PDB entry 2VLH | X-ray diffraction, 1.95 A resolution | chains A and B

# Chain A (and B)
Molecule: Tyrosine phenol-lyase
Source organism: Citrobacter freundii
Notes: EC 4.1.99.2; chain B of this document is another copy of the same molecule, construct and numbering; everything in this record applies to it too
UniProt: P31013 (TPL_CITFR); residue numbers follow UniProt; this construct covers 1-456
Chain sequence (456 residues; row label = number of the first residue in the row):
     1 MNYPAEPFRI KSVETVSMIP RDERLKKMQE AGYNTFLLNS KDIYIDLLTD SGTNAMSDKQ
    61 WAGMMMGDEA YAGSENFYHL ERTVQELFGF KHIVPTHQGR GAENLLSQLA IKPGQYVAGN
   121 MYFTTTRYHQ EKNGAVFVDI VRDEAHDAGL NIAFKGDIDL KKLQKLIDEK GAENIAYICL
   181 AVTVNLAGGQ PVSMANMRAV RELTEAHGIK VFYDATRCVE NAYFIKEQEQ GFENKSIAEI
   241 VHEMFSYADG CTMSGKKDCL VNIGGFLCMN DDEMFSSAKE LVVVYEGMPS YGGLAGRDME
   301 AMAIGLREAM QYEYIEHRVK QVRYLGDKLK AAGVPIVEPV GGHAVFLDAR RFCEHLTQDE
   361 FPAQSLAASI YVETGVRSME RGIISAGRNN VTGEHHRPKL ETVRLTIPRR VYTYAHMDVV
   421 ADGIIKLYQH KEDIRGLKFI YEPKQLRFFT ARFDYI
Bound ions: K+ site 1: Gly52, Asn262 (shared with Glu69(B) of chain B); K+ site 2: Glu69 (shared with Gly52(B), Asn262(B) of chain B)
Ligand contacts:
  - 3,6,9,12,15,18-hexaoxaicosane-1,20-diol (P33): Met1, Tyr3, Pro4, Ala5, Tyr324, Tyr414, Ala415, Asp418, Val419
  - PM9 ((2E)-2-{[(Z)-{3-hydroxy-2-methyl-5-[(phosphonooxy)methyl]pyridin-4(1h)-ylidene}methyl]imino}-4-(methylsulfanyl)butanoic acid): Thr49, Asp50, Ser51, Gln98, Gly99, Arg100, Glu103, Phe123, Thr124, Thr125, Thr126, Asn185, Asp214, Thr216, Arg217, Ser254, Lys256, Lys257, Met379, Arg381, Arg404, Phe448, Phe449
Curated features (UniProtKB/Swiss-Prot):
  - modified residue: Lys257 (N6-(pyridoxal phosphate)lysine)
Reported in the primary citation:
  - catalytic residues: Tyr71, Lys257
  - binding site for PM9: Thr49, Tyr71, Gln98, Arg100, Phe123, Asn185, Arg217, Lys257, Met379, Arg381, Arg404, Phe448, Phe449
  - contacts within the chain: Ser51-Lys257 (hydrogen bond), Ser254-Lys257 (hydrogen bond)
  - binding site for pyridoxal phosphate: Arg217, Lys257
  - catalytic residues: Arg381 (proposed by the authors, not directly observed)
  - specificity-determining residues: Arg100, Phe123, Thr124, Met379, Arg381, Phe448, Phe449 (proposed by the authors, not directly observed)
  - conformationally variable residues (domain motion, loop rearrangement): Asn389 to Gly393, Phe448
  - mutagenesis - S254A, S254C: decreased catalytic activity (citing earlier work)

# How chain A and chain B interact
Pairs across the interface (115):
  Phe36(A) - Tyr71(B)  hydrophobic
  Phe36(A) - Ala72(B)
  Phe36(A) - Met288(B)  hydrophobic
  Leu38(A) - Ala72(B)
  Leu38(A) - Gly73(B)
  Asn39(A) - Gly73(B)
  Asn39(A) - Tyr78(B)  hydrogen bond
  Ser40(A) - Asp68(B)  hydrogen bond
  Ser40(A) - Ala70(B)
  Ser40(A) - Ala72(B)
  Ser40(A) - Gly73(B)  hydrogen bond (backbone-backbone)
  Ser40(A) - Ser74(B)
  Lys41(A) - Glu75(B)
  Asp46(A) - Ala70(B)
  Leu48(A) - Tyr71(B)  hydrophobic
  Thr49(A) - Tyr71(B)
  Ser51(A) - Tyr71(B)
  Gly52(A) - Glu69(B)
  Thr53(A) - Glu69(B)
  Met56(A) - Arg297(B)
  Trp61(A) - Met64(B)
  Trp61(A) - Met65(B)  hydrophobic
  Met64(A) - Trp61(B)
  Met64(A) - Arg297(B)
  Met65(A) - Trp61(B)  hydrophobic
  Met65(A) - Met65(B)  hydrophobic
  Asp68(A) - Ser40(B)  hydrogen bond
  Glu69(A) - Gly52(B)
  Glu69(A) - Thr53(B)
  Glu69(A) - Asn262(B)
  Ala70(A) - Ser40(B)
  Ala70(A) - Asp46(B)
  Ala70(A) - Arg377(B)
  Tyr71(A) - Leu48(B)  hydrophobic
  Tyr71(A) - Thr49(B)
  Tyr71(A) - Ser51(B)
  Tyr71(A) - Arg100(B)  hydrogen bond
  Ala72(A) - Phe36(B)  hydrophobic
  Ala72(A) - Arg377(B)  hydrogen bond (backbone-side chain)
  Gly73(A) - Leu38(B)
  Gly73(A) - Asn39(B)
  Gly73(A) - Ser40(B)  hydrogen bond (backbone-backbone)
  Ser74(A) - Ser40(B)
  Glu75(A) - Lys41(B)
  Tyr78(A) - Asn39(B)  hydrogen bond
  His97(A) - His97(B)
  His97(A) - Tyr285(B)
  His97(A) - Glu286(B)  salt bridge
  His97(A) - Gly293(B)
  Gln98(A) - Glu286(B)  hydrogen bond (side chain-backbone)
  Gln98(A) - Tyr291(B)  hydrogen bond
  Gln98(A) - Gly293(B)
  Arg100(A) - Tyr71(B)  hydrogen bond
  Arg100(A) - Val283(B)  hydrogen bond (side chain-backbone)
  Arg100(A) - Val284(B)
  Arg100(A) - Tyr285(B)
  Arg100(A) - Gly287(B)
  Arg100(A) - Tyr291(B)
  Asn104(A) - Tyr285(B)
  Gln108(A) - Lys132(B)  hydrogen bond
  Tyr128(A) - Val284(B)  hydrophobic
  His129(A) - Val284(B)  hydrogen bond (side chain-backbone)
  Lys132(A) - Gln108(B)  hydrogen bond
  Lys132(A) - Tyr285(B)  hydrogen bond
  Lys256(A) - Tyr291(B)  hydrogen bond
  Asn262(A) - Glu69(B)
  Asn262(A) - Arg297(B)  hydrogen bond
  Ile263(A) - Gly293(B)
  Ser276(A) - Gln445(B)
  Ser277(A) - Gln445(B)
  Lys279(A) - Leu446(B)
  Glu280(A) - Gln445(B)
  Val283(A) - Arg100(B)  hydrogen bond (backbone-side chain)
  Val283(A) - Leu446(B)  hydrophobic
  Val284(A) - Arg100(B)
  Val284(A) - Tyr128(B)  hydrophobic
  Val284(A) - His129(B)  hydrogen bond (backbone-side chain)
  Tyr285(A) - His97(B)
  Tyr285(A) - Arg100(B)
  Tyr285(A) - Asn104(B)
  Tyr285(A) - Lys132(B)  hydrogen bond
  Glu286(A) - His97(B)  salt bridge
  Glu286(A) - Gln98(B)  hydrogen bond (backbone-side chain)
  Gly287(A) - Arg100(B)
  Met288(A) - Leu446(B)  hydrophobic
  Met288(A) - Phe448(B)  hydrophobic
  Met288(A) - Phe449(B)  hydrophobic
  Pro289(A) - Phe449(B)  hydrophobic
  Ser290(A) - Phe449(B)
  Tyr291(A) - Gln98(B)  hydrogen bond
  Tyr291(A) - Arg100(B)
  Tyr291(A) - Lys256(B)  hydrogen bond
  Gly293(A) - His97(B)
  Gly293(A) - Gln98(B)
  Gly293(A) - Ile263(B)
  Leu294(A) - Ile263(B)
  Ala295(A) - Ile263(B)
  Arg297(A) - Met56(B)
  Arg297(A) - Met64(B)
  Arg297(A) - Asn262(B)  hydrogen bond
  Arg297(A) - Asp298(B)  salt bridge
  Asp298(A) - Arg297(B)  salt bridge
  Arg377(A) - Ala72(B)  hydrogen bond (side chain-backbone)
  Tyr441(A) - Ser276(B)
  Tyr441(A) - Glu280(B)  hydrogen bond
  Pro443(A) - Glu280(B)
  Lys444(A) - Glu280(B)  hydrogen bond (backbone-side chain)
  Gln445(A) - Glu280(B)  hydrogen bond (side chain-backbone)
  Gln445(A) - Val284(B)
  Leu446(A) - Val283(B)
  Leu446(A) - Val284(B)  hydrophobic
  Phe449(A) - Tyr71(B)
  Phe449(A) - Val283(B)  hydrophobic
  Phe449(A) - Met288(B)  hydrophobic
  Thr450(A) - Pro289(B)
Other interface residues (no listed pair), chain A (63 interface residues in all): Gly101, Thr125
Other interface residues (no listed pair), chain B (58 interface residues in all): Gly101, Thr125, Leu281, Leu294, Ala295

# Overview
63 residues of chain A face 58 of chain B across their interface, with 29 hydrogen bonds and 4 salt bridges.
Polar pairs include His97(A)-Glu286(B), Arg297(A)-Asp298(B) and Asn39(A)-Tyr78(B). Ligands of chain A:
compound PM9 and 3,6,9,12,15,18-hexaoxaicosane-1,20-diol. From the paper: catalytic residues Tyr71(A),
Lys257(A) and Arg381(A); S254A and S254C of chain A reduce catalytic activity.
Both chains are Tyrosine phenol-lyase (Citrobacter freundii). Entry 2VLH (Quinonoid intermediate of
Citrobacter freundii tyrosine phenol-lyase formed with methionine) was determined by X-ray diffraction (same
publication as 2VLF).
